5BTO - chains A and B; structure by X-ray diffraction, 1.64 A resolution.

# Chain A (and B)
Name: SsRai1
Source organism: Scheffersomyces stipitis (strain ATCC 58785 / CBS 6054 / NBRC 10063 / NRRL Y-11545)
Notes: chain B of this document is another copy of the same molecule, construct and numbering; everything in this record applies to it too
UniProtKB: A3LNL5 (A3LNL5_PICST); residues 1-396 here = UniProt positions 1-396
Amino-acid sequence (403 residues; numbered -6 to 396; the number before each row is that of its first residue; numbers below 1 keep their minus sign (Leu-6 is residue -6)):
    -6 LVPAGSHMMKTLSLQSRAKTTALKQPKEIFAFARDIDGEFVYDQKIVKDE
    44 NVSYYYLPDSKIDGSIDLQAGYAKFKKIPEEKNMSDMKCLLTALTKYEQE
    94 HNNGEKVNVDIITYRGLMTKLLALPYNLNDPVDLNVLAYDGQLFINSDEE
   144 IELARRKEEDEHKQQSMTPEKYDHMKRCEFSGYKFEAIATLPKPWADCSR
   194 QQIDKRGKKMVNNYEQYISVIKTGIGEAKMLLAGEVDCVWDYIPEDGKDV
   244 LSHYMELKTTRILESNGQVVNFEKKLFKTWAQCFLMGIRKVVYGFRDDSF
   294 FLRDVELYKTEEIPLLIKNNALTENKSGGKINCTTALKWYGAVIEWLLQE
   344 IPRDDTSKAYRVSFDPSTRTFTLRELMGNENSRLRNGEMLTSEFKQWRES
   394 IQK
Not modelled in the structure: 51-57, 193-202, 237-241, 318-319, 395-396 (chain B: -6 to 1, 12-17, 312-321, 395-396)
Differences from the reference sequence: expression tag (-6 to 0)
UniProt features mapped onto this chain:
  - binding site (substrate): Tyr107 to Gly109, Glu228, Lys251, Gln275
  - binding site (a divalent metal cation): Glu179, Asp230, Glu249, Leu250

# Interface between chain A and chain B
Residue-residue contacts (18):
  Thr4(A) with Ile39(B)
  Leu5(A) with Lys38(B)
  Ser6(A) with Ile39(B); Asp42(B); Glu43(B), hydrogen bond
  Gln8(A) with Asp42(B); Glu43(B); Pro185(B); Lys186(B)
  Ser9(A) with Lys38(B); Asp42(B), hydrogen bond
  Arg10(A) with Asp190(B), salt bridge
  Ser320(A) with Lys186(B); Asp190(B), hydrogen bond (side chain-backbone)
  Gly321(A) with Ser192(B)
  Thr328(A) with Ala189(B); Asp190(B)
  Trp339(A) with Lys38(B)
Other interface residues (no listed pair), chain A (15 interface residues in all): Leu7, Lys12, Gly322, Lys331, Glu338
Other interface residues (no listed pair), chain B (12 interface residues in all): Gln194, Gln195, Glu238

# Overview
15 residues of chain A and 12 residues of chain B are in contact, with 3 hydrogen bonds and 1 salt bridge.
Among the polar pairs are Arg10(A)-Asp190(B), Ser6(A)-Glu43(B) and Ser9(A)-Asp42(B).
Chain A and chain B are both SsRai1 (Scheffersomyces stipitis (strain ATCC 58785 / CBS 6054 / NBRC 10063 /
NRRL Y-11545)); the structure, Crystal structure of Scheffersomyces stipitis Rai1, was determined by X-ray
diffraction, deposited together with 5BTB, 5BTH and 5BUD.
